PDB entry 7XMU | electron microscopy, 2.30 A resolution | chains A and C of the 6 polymer chains in the assembly

[Chain A (and C)]
Molecule: Ribose-phosphate pyrophosphokinase
Organism: Escherichia coli str. K-12 substr. MG1655
Notes: EC 2.7.6.1; chain C of this document is another copy of the same molecule, construct and numbering; everything in this record applies to it too
Reference sequence: P0A717 (KPRS_ECOLI); numbering as in UniProt (aligned over 1-315)
Sequence (321 residues; each row starts with the number of its first residue):
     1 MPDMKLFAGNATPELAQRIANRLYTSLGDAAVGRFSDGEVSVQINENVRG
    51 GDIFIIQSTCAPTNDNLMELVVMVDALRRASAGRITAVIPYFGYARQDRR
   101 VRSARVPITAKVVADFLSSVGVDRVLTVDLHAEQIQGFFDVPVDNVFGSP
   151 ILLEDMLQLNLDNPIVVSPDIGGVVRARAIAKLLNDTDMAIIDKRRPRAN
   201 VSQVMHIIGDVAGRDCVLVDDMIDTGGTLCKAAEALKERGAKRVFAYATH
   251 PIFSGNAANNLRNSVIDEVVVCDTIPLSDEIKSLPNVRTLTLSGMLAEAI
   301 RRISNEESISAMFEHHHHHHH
Not modelled in the structure: 1-2, 197-202, 316-321
Construct notes: expression tag (316-321)
Metal / ion sites: Mg2+: Asp170 (together with 5-O-phosphono-alpha-D-ribofuranose)
Ligand contacts:
  - ADP (adenosine-5'-diphosphate), molecule 1: Phe35, Asp37, Glu39
  - ADP, molecule 2: Arg96, Gln97, Arg99, His131, Asp224
  - ADP, molecule 3: Arg99, Val101, Arg102
  - ADP, molecule 4: Glu133, Phe147, Ser149, Val175, Arg176, Arg178, Ala179, Lys182
  - 5-O-phosphono-alpha-D-ribofuranose (HSX): Arg96, His131, Asp170, Asp220, Asp221, Met222, Ile223, Asp224, Thr225, Gly226, Gly227, Thr228
UniProt features mapped onto this chain:
  - active site: Lys194
  - binding site (ATP): Asp37 to Glu39, Arg96, Gln97
  - binding site (Mg(2+)): His131, Asp170
  - binding site (D-ribose 5-phosphate): Arg196, Asp220, Asp224 to Thr228
  - natural variant: Asp129 (D129A: In mutant PRSA1)
  - mutagenesis: Asp220 (D220E: 4-fold decrease in the affinity binding for Rib-5-P in the presence of magnesium ions. In the presence of cobalt ions, it shows a 15-fold decrease in the affinity binding for Rib-5-P ...), Asp221 (D221A: The affinity binding for ATP is comparable to those of the wild-type, apart from a slight decrease in the presence of manganese ions ...), Asp224 (D224A: With magnesium or manganese ions, the affinity binding values for ATP and Rib-5-P are comparable to those of the wild-type ...)
Reported in the primary citation:
  - binding site for ADP: Phe35, Asp37, Arg99, Arg102, His131, Glu133, Phe147, Ser149, Arg178
  - binding site for 5-O-phosphono-alpha-D-ribofuranose: Asp170, Asp220, Asp221, Thr225, Thr228
  - conformationally variable residues (loop rearrangement): Tyr94 to Thr109
  - contacts within the chain: Glu298-Arg301 (salt bridge), Arg301-Arg302
  - self-association interface (contacts with another copy of this molecule): Glu307
  - mutagenesis - E133A: decreased catalytic activity on ATP
  - allosteric site: Arg102

[Chain A / chain C interface]
Contacting residue pairs - 52 pairs, chain A then chain C:
  Asp98(A) - Gln134(C)  hydrogen bond
  Arg99(A) - Glu133(C)  salt bridge
  Arg99(A) - Gln134(C)
  Arg99(A) - Gln136(C)
  Arg100(A) - Gln136(C)  hydrogen bond (backbone-side chain)
  Arg100(A) - Val143(C)
  Arg102(A) - Phe313(C)
  Ser103(A) - Asp144(C)  hydrogen bond
  Ser103(A) - Ile309(C)
  Arg105(A) - Ser308(C)  hydrogen bond
  Lys111(A) - Gly137(C)  hydrogen bond (side chain-backbone)
  Lys111(A) - Phe139(C)
  Glu133(A) - Arg99(C)  salt bridge
  Gln134(A) - Asp98(C)  hydrogen bond
  Gln134(A) - Arg99(C)
  Gln134(A) - Gln134(C)
  Gln134(A) - Phe138(C)
  Gln136(A) - Arg99(C)
  Gln136(A) - Arg100(C)  hydrogen bond (side chain-backbone)
  Gly137(A) - Lys111(C)  hydrogen bond (backbone-side chain)
  Gly137(A) - Phe138(C)
  Phe138(A) - Gln134(C)
  Phe138(A) - Gly137(C)
  Phe138(A) - Phe138(C)  hydrophobic
  Phe139(A) - Lys111(C)
  Val143(A) - Arg100(C)
  Asp144(A) - Ser103(C)  hydrogen bond
  Ile171(A) - Val174(C)  hydrophobic
  Ile171(A) - Val175(C)  hydrophobic
  Ile171(A) - Arg178(C)
  Val174(A) - Ile171(C)  hydrophobic
  Val175(A) - Ile171(C)  hydrophobic
  Arg178(A) - Ile171(C)
  Arg178(A) - Asp193(C)  salt bridge
  Arg178(A) - Lys194(C)  hydrogen bond (side chain-backbone)
  Ala181(A) - Arg195(C)
  Lys182(A) - Arg195(C)
  Asp186(A) - Arg195(C)  salt bridge
  Thr187(A) - Arg195(C)  hydrogen bond (backbone-side chain)
  Ile191(A) - Ile191(C)  hydrophobic
  Asp193(A) - Arg178(C)  salt bridge
  Lys194(A) - Arg178(C)  hydrogen bond (backbone-side chain)
  Arg195(A) - Ala181(C)
  Arg195(A) - Lys182(C)
  Arg195(A) - Asp186(C)  salt bridge
  Arg195(A) - Thr187(C)  hydrogen bond (side chain-backbone)
  Ile208(A) - Ile208(C)
  Ile208(A) - Gly209(C)
  Gly209(A) - Ile208(C)
  Ser308(A) - Arg105(C)  hydrogen bond
  Ile309(A) - Ser103(C)
  Phe313(A) - Arg102(C)
Interface residues without a listed pair, chain A (40 interface residues in all): Val101, Ile108, Asp115, Ala132, Asp140, Phe147, Met189, Ser310
Interface residues without a listed pair, chain C (40 interface residues in all): Val101, Ile108, Asp115, Ala132, Asp140, Phe147, Met189, Ser310

[Overview]
Chain A and chain C each contribute 40 residues to their interface; the contacts include 14 hydrogen bonds and
6 salt bridges. Polar pairs include Arg99(A)-Glu133(C), Arg178(A)-Asp193(C) and Asp186(A)-Arg195(C). From the
paper: a binding site for ADP at Phe35(A), Asp37(A) and Arg99(A) among others; E133A of chain A reduces
catalytic activity on ATP.
Chain A and chain C are both Ribose-phosphate pyrophosphokinase (Escherichia coli str. K-12 substr. MG1655);
the structure, E.coli phosphoribosylpyrophosphate (PRPP) synthetase type A filament bound with ADP, Pi and
R5P, was determined by electron microscopy (same publication as 7XMV and 7XN3).
